PDB entry 3RE8 | X-ray diffraction, 1.90 A resolution | chains B and D of the 4 polymer chains in the assembly

Chain B (and D):
Name: Catalase
From: Bos taurus
Notes: EC 1.11.1.6; chain D of this document is another copy of the same molecule, construct and numbering; everything in this record applies to it too
UniProt: P00432 (CATA_BOVIN); residues 3-501 here correspond to UniProt positions 4-502 (UniProt number = residue number + 1)
Amino-acid sequence (499 residues; numbered 3 to 501; the number before each row is that of its first residue):
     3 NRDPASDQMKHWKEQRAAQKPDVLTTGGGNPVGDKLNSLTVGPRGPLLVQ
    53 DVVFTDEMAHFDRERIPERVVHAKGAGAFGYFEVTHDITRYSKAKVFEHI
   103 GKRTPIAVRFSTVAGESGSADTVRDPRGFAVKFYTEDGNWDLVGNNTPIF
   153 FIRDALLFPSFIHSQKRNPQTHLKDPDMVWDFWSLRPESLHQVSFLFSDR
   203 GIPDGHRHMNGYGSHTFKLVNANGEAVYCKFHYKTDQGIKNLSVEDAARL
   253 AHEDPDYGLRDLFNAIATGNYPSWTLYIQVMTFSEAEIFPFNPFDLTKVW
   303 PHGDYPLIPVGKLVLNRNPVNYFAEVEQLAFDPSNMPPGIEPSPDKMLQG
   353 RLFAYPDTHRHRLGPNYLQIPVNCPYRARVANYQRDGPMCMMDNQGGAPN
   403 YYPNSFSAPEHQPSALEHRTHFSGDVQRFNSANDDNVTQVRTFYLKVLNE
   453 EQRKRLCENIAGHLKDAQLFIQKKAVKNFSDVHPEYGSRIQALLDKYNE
Ion coordination: heme Fe near Y357 (its only coordinating residue here)
Residues lining bound ligands:
  - heme (HEM), molecule 1: M60, F63, D64
  - heme (HEM), molecule 2: R71, V72, V73, H74, R111, S113, G130, F131, A132, V145, G146, N147, F152, A157, F160, Y214, G215, S216, H217, L298, L331, F333, M349, R353, A356, Y357, T360, H361, R364
What the authors report for this chain:
  - catalytic residues: H74 (citing earlier work)

Interface between chain B and chain D:
Residue-residue contacts (218):
  Q10(B) - G399(D)  hydrogen bond (side chain-backbone)
  M11(B) - Y403(D)
  M11(B) - F408(D)
  K12(B) - F408(D)
  W14(B) - G399(D)
  W14(B) - A400(D)
  W14(B) - P401(D)
  W14(B) - F408(D)
  W14(B) - S409(D)
  K15(B) - S407(D)  hydrogen bond (side chain-backbone)
  K15(B) - F408(D)
  K15(B) - S409(D)
  P23(B) - S409(D)
  P23(B) - A410(D)
  P23(B) - E412(D)
  D24(B) - R381(D)  salt bridge
  D24(B) - A383(D)
  D24(B) - P411(D)
  D24(B) - E412(D)  hydrogen bond (backbone-backbone)
  V25(B) - A383(D)
  V25(B) - E412(D)
  V25(B) - Q414(D)
  L26(B) - A383(D)
  L26(B) - N384(D)
  L26(B) - Y385(D)  hydrophobic
  L26(B) - Y404(D)  hydrophobic
  L26(B) - P411(D)  hydrophobic
  L26(B) - E412(D)  hydrogen bond (backbone-backbone)
  T27(B) - R381(D)
  T27(B) - V382(D)
  T27(B) - A383(D)  hydrogen bond (backbone-backbone)
  T27(B) - N384(D)  hydrogen bond (backbone-side chain)
  T28(B) - V382(D)
  T28(B) - N384(D)
  G29(B) - L370(D)
  G29(B) - P377(D)
  G29(B) - V382(D)
  G29(B) - Q386(D)
  G30(B) - G140(D)
  G30(B) - N141(D)  hydrogen bond (backbone-backbone)
  G30(B) - L370(D)
  G30(B) - P377(D)
  G31(B) - D139(D)
  G31(B) - G140(D)  hydrogen bond (backbone-backbone)
  G31(B) - P377(D)
  G31(B) - A380(D)
  G31(B) - V382(D)
  N32(B) - D139(D)  hydrogen bond (side chain-backbone)
  N32(B) - G140(D)
  N32(B) - N141(D)  hydrogen bond (side chain-backbone)
  N32(B) - N337(D)
  N32(B) - M338(D)  hydrogen bond (side chain-backbone)
  N32(B) - P339(D)
  P33(B) - D139(D)
  P33(B) - A417(D)
  V34(B) - H413(D)
  V34(B) - Q414(D)  hydrogen bond (backbone-backbone)
  V34(B) - A417(D)
  G35(B) - H413(D)
  G35(B) - Q414(D)
  G35(B) - P415(D)
  G35(B) - A417(D)
  G35(B) - L418(D)
  D36(B) - H413(D)  salt bridge
  D36(B) - L418(D)
  K37(B) - Y404(D)
  K37(B) - H413(D)  hydrogen bond (backbone-side chain)
  L38(B) - Y404(D)  hydrophobic
  L38(B) - H413(D)
  V51(B) - Q351(D)
  Q52(B) - P344(D)
  Q52(B) - Q351(D)  hydrogen bond
  Q52(B) - L354(D)
  V54(B) - S336(D)
  D58(B) - Q386(D)  hydrogen bond
  E59(B) - Q386(D)
  A61(B) - R362(D)
  H62(B) - N368(D)
  H62(B) - Q386(D)
  H62(B) - R387(D)  hydrogen bond (side chain-backbone)
  H62(B) - D388(D)  hydrogen bond (side chain-backbone)
  R65(B) - R362(D)
  R65(B) - P367(D)
  R65(B) - G389(D)
  R65(B) - P390(D)
  E66(B) - R387(D)
  E66(B) - D388(D)
  E66(B) - G389(D)  hydrogen bond (backbone-backbone)
  I68(B) - G389(D)
  I68(B) - P390(D)
  D139(B) - G31(D)
  D139(B) - N32(D)  hydrogen bond (backbone-side chain)
  D139(B) - P33(D)
  G140(B) - G30(D)
  G140(B) - G31(D)  hydrogen bond (backbone-backbone)
  G140(B) - N32(D)
  N141(B) - G30(D)  hydrogen bond (backbone-backbone)
  N141(B) - N32(D)  hydrogen bond (backbone-side chain)
  V322(B) - G398(D)
  V322(B) - G399(D)
  N323(B) - D395(D)
  N323(B) - N396(D)  hydrogen bond
  N323(B) - G398(D)  hydrogen bond (side chain-backbone)
  F325(B) - D388(D)
  F325(B) - G389(D)
  F325(B) - C392(D)  hydrophobic
  A326(B) - N396(D)
  Q330(B) - M391(D)
  Q330(B) - C392(D)  hydrogen bond (side chain-backbone)
  S336(B) - V54(D)
  N337(B) - G30(D)
  N337(B) - N32(D)
  M338(B) - N32(D)  hydrogen bond (backbone-side chain)
  P339(B) - N32(D)
  P340(B) - P33(D)
  P344(B) - Q52(D)
  Q351(B) - V51(D)
  Q351(B) - Q52(D)
  L354(B) - Q52(D)
  R362(B) - D58(D)
  R362(B) - A61(D)
  R362(B) - R65(D)
  L365(B) - M391(D)
  P367(B) - R65(D)
  N368(B) - H62(D)  hydrogen bond
  N368(B) - M391(D)
  L370(B) - G29(D)
  L370(B) - G30(D)
  Q371(B) - M393(D)
  I372(B) - M391(D)  hydrophobic
  I372(B) - M393(D)  hydrophobic
  P373(B) - M393(D)
  P373(B) - M394(D)
  P377(B) - G30(D)
  P377(B) - G31(D)
  R381(B) - D24(D)  salt bridge
  R381(B) - T27(D)
  V382(B) - T27(D)
  A383(B) - V25(D)
  A383(B) - L26(D)
  A383(B) - T27(D)  hydrogen bond (backbone-backbone)
  N384(B) - L26(D)
  N384(B) - T27(D)  hydrogen bond (side chain-backbone)
  Y385(B) - L26(D)  hydrophobic
  Q386(B) - G29(D)
  Q386(B) - D58(D)  hydrogen bond
  Q386(B) - E59(D)
  Q386(B) - H62(D)
  R387(B) - H62(D)  hydrogen bond (backbone-side chain)
  R387(B) - E66(D)
  D388(B) - H62(D)
  D388(B) - E66(D)
  D388(B) - F325(D)
  G389(B) - R65(D)
  G389(B) - E66(D)  hydrogen bond (backbone-backbone)
  G389(B) - F325(D)
  G389(B) - Q330(D)
  P390(B) - R65(D)
  P390(B) - I68(D)  hydrophobic
  M391(B) - Q330(D)
  M391(B) - L365(D)
  M391(B) - G366(D)
  M391(B) - Y369(D)  hydrophobic
  M391(B) - I372(D)  hydrophobic
  M391(B) - M391(D)  hydrophobic
  C392(B) - F325(D)  hydrophobic
  C392(B) - Q330(D)  hydrogen bond (backbone-side chain)
  M393(B) - Q371(D)
  M393(B) - I372(D)  hydrophobic
  M393(B) - M393(D)  hydrophobic
  M394(B) - P373(D)
  D395(B) - N323(D)
  N396(B) - N323(D)  hydrogen bond
  N396(B) - F325(D)
  N396(B) - A326(D)
  G398(B) - V322(D)
  G398(B) - N323(D)  hydrogen bond (backbone-side chain)
  G399(B) - Q10(D)  hydrogen bond (backbone-side chain)
  G399(B) - W14(D)
  G399(B) - V322(D)
  A400(B) - W14(D)
  P401(B) - W14(D)
  Y403(B) - M11(D)  hydrogen bond
  Y404(B) - L26(D)  hydrophobic
  Y404(B) - K37(D)
  Y404(B) - L38(D)  hydrophobic
  P405(B) - L38(D)
  S407(B) - K15(D)
  F408(B) - M11(D)  hydrophobic
  F408(B) - K12(D)
  F408(B) - W14(D)
  F408(B) - K15(D)
  S409(B) - W14(D)
  S409(B) - K15(D)  hydrogen bond
  S409(B) - R18(D)
  S409(B) - P23(D)
  A410(B) - P23(D)
  P411(B) - D24(D)
  P411(B) - L26(D)  hydrophobic
  E412(B) - P23(D)
  E412(B) - D24(D)  hydrogen bond (backbone-backbone)
  E412(B) - V25(D)
  E412(B) - L26(D)  hydrogen bond (backbone-backbone)
  H413(B) - L26(D)
  H413(B) - V34(D)
  H413(B) - G35(D)
  H413(B) - D36(D)  salt bridge
  H413(B) - K37(D)  hydrogen bond (side chain-backbone)
  H413(B) - L38(D)
  Q414(B) - V25(D)
  Q414(B) - V34(D)  hydrogen bond (backbone-backbone)
  Q414(B) - G35(D)
  P415(B) - G35(D)
  A417(B) - P33(D)
  A417(B) - V34(D)
  A417(B) - G35(D)
  L418(B) - G35(D)
  L418(B) - D36(D)
Other interface residues (no listed pair), chain B (103 interface residues in all): R18, L41, V43, T57, R67, F355, D359, G366, Y369, A380, E419, F424, V428
Other interface residues (no listed pair), chain D (102 interface residues in all): T28, L41, V43, P48, T57, P340, F355, D359, P405, E419, F424

Overview:
103 residues of chain B and 102 residues of chain D are in contact, with 42 hydrogen bonds and 4 salt bridges.
Polar pairs include D24(B)-R381(D), D36(B)-H413(D) and Q10(B)-G399(D). Bound to chain B: heme. The paper
reports the catalytic residue H74(B).
Both chains are Catalase (Bos taurus). Entry 3RE8 (Structural and Kinetic Analysis of the Beef liver Catalase
interacting with Nitric Oxide) was determined by X-ray diffraction (same publication as 3RGP and 3RGS).
